4QW4 - chains F and G of the 28 polymer chains in the assembly; structure by X-ray diffraction, 2.80 A resolution.

# Chain F
Name: Probable proteasome subunit alpha type-7
From: Saccharomyces cerevisiae
Notes: EC 3.4.25.1
UniProtKB: P21242 (PSA7_YEAST); residues -3 to 284 here correspond to UniProt positions 1-288 (UniProt number = residue number + 4)
Chain sequence (288 residues; numbered -3 to 284; the number before each row is that of its first residue; numbers below 1 keep their minus sign (Met-3 is residue -3)):
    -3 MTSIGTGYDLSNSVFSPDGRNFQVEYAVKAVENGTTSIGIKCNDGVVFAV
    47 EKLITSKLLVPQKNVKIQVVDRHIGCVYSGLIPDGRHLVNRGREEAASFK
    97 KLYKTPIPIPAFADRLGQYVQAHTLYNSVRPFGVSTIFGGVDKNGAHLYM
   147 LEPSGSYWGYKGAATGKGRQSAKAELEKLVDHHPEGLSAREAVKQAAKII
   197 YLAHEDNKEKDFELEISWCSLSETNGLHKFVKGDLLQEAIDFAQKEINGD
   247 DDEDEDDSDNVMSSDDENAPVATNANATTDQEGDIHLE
Unresolved in the structure: -3 to 1, 245-284
Curated features (UniProtKB/Swiss-Prot):
  - modified residue: Thr-2 (N-acetylthreonine)

# Chain G
Name: Proteasome subunit alpha type-1
From: Saccharomyces cerevisiae
Notes: EC 3.4.25.1
UniProtKB: P21243 (PSA1_YEAST); residues -8 to 243 here correspond to UniProt positions 1-252 (UniProt number = residue number + 9)
Chain sequence (252 residues; each row starts with the number of its first residue; numbers below 1 keep their minus sign (Met-8 is residue -8)):
    -8 MSGAAAASAAGYDRHITIFSPEGRLYQVEYAFKATNQTNINSLAVRGKDC
    42 TVVISQKKVPDKLLDPTTVSYIFCISRTIGMVVNGPIPDARNAALRAKAE
    92 AAEFRYKYGYDMPCDVLAKRMANLSQIYTQRAYMRPLGVILTFVSVDEEL
   142 GPSIYKTDPAGYYVGYKATATGPKQQEITTNLENHFKKSKIDHINEESWE
   192 KVVEFAITHMIDALGTEFSKNDLEVGVATKDKFFTLSAENIEERLVAIAE
   242 QD
Unresolved in the structure: -8 to 1, 243
Metal / ion sites: Mg2+: Thr8, Tyr119, Arg122, Met125

# Chain F / chain G interface
Residue-residue contacts (61; chain F residue first):
  Thr2(F) with His6(G), hydrogen bond (backbone-side chain)
  Gly3(F) with His6(G)
  Tyr4(F) with Arg5(G); His6(G); Tyr21(G)
  Ser9(F) with Arg126(G)
  Val10(F) with His6(G); Gln18(G)
  Phe11(F) with Gln18(G), hydrogen bond (backbone-side chain); Tyr21(G); Ala22(G), hydrophobic; Arg126(G); Pro127(G)
  Ser12(F) with Tyr21(G)
  Pro13(F) with Tyr21(G), hydrophobic; Lys24(G), hydrogen bond (backbone-side chain)
  Asp14(F) with Lys24(G)
  Gly15(F) with Tyr21(G); Ala25(G)
  Lys37(F) with Asp56(G), salt bridge
  Asp110(F) with Arg82(G)
  Gln114(F) with Arg82(G), hydrogen bond (side chain-backbone); Asn83(G); Leu86(G)
  Gln117(F) with Pro79(G); Asp80(G); Asn83(G), hydrogen bond; Arg126(G), hydrogen bond
  Thr120(F) with Arg126(G), hydrogen bond (backbone-side chain)
  Leu121(F) with Tyr124(G); Arg126(G); Leu128(G), hydrophobic
  Tyr122(F) with Tyr124(G); Met125(G), hydrophobic
  Ser150(F) with Pro79(G)
  Gly151(F) with Pro79(G)
  Ser152(F) with Ile78(G); Pro79(G)
  Tyr153(F) with Arg82(G), hydrogen bond (backbone-side chain)
  Trp154(F) with Leu55(G), hydrophobic; Thr59(G); Val60(G), hydrophobic; Ser61(G); Tyr62(G); Ile78(G), hydrophobic; Arg82(G)
  Gly155(F) with Leu55(G); Asp56(G), hydrogen bond (backbone-backbone); Thr59(G), hydrogen bond (backbone-side chain)
  Tyr156(F) with Leu54(G); Leu55(G); Asp56(G)
  Lys157(F) with Lys53(G); Leu54(G), hydrogen bond (backbone-backbone); Leu55(G)
  Gly158(F) with Leu54(G)
  Lys169(F) with Leu54(G)
  Leu172(F) with Leu54(G)
  Glu173(F) with Leu54(G)
  Val176(F) with Leu54(G), hydrophobic
  Asp177(F) with Lys53(G), salt bridge
Interface residues without a listed pair, chain F (32 interface residues in all): Tyr145
Interface residues without a listed pair, chain G (29 interface residues in all): Asp52, Pro57, Gly129

# Summary
The interface between chain F and chain G involves 32 residues on one side and 29 on the other, with 11
hydrogen bonds and 2 salt bridges. Polar pairs include Lys37(F)-Asp56(G), Asp177(F)-Lys53(G) and
Thr2(F)-His6(G). Thr8(G), Tyr119(G), Arg122(G) and Met125(G) form the Mg2+ site.
Here chain F is Probable proteasome subunit alpha type-7 and chain G is Proteasome subunit alpha type-1, both
from Saccharomyces cerevisiae. Entry 4QW4 (yCP in complex with carfilzomib) was determined by X-ray
diffraction (same publication as 4QUX, 4QUY, 4QV0, 4QV1, 4QV3, 4QV4 and 42 further entries).
